3QB5 - chains B and K of the 4 polymer chains in the assembly; structure by X-ray diffraction, 2.95 A resolution.

Chain B:
Protein: Translin
Source organism: Homo sapiens
UniProt: Q15631 (TSN_HUMAN); residues 1-228 here = UniProt positions 1-228
Chain sequence (228 residues; numbered 1 to 228; the number before each row is that of its first residue):
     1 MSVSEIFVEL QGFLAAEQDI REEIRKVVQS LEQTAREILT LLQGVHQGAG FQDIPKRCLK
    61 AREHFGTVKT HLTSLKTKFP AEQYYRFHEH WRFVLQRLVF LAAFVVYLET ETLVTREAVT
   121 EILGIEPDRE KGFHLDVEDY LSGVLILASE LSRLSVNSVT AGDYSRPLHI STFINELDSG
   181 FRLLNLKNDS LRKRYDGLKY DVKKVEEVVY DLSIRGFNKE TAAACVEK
Not modelled in the structure: 219-228
Swiss-Prot annotation at these positions:
  - region: Arg86 to His90 (DNA/RNA binding), Leu177 to Leu198 (Leucine-zipper)
  - modified residue: Lys187 (N6-acetyllysine), Ser190 (Phosphoserine), Lys199 (N6-acetyllysine)
What the authors report for this chain:
  - binding site for sulfate ion: Arg192 (proposed by the authors, not directly observed)
  - mutagenesis - R192A, E207A: decreased binding to ssRNA
  - mutagenesis - E207A, E207A/D211A: decreased stability
  - mutagenesis - E207A/D211A: decreased catalytic activity on ssRNA
  - mutagenesis - R192A: abolished catalytic activity on ssRNA

Chain K:
Protein: Translin-associated protein X
Source organism: Homo sapiens
UniProt: Q99598 (TSNAX_HUMAN); numbering as in UniProt (aligned over 1-290)
Chain sequence (290 residues; each row starts with the number of its first residue):
     1 MSNKEGSGGF RKRKHDNFPH NQRREGKDVN SSSPVMLAFK SFQQELDARH DKYERLVKLS
    61 RDITVESKRT IFLLHRITSA PDMEDILTES EIKLDGVRQK IFQVAQELSG EDMHQFHRAI
   121 TTGLQEYVEA VSFQHFIKTR SLISMDEINK QLIFTTEDNG KENKTPSSDA QDKQFGTWRL
   181 RVTPVDYLLG VADLTGELMR MCINSVGNGD IDTPFEVSQF LRQVYDGFSF IGNTGPYEVS
   241 KKLYTLKQSL AKVENACYAL KVRGSEIPKH MLADVFSVKT EMIDQEEGIS
Not modelled in the structure: 1-30, 157-176, 273-290
Ion coordination: Mn2+: Glu129, Glu197
What the authors report for this chain:
  - Mn2+ coordination: Glu129, Glu197
  - catalytic residues: Glu126, Glu129, Asp193, Glu197
  - binding site for sulfate ion: Lys68, Arg200 (proposed by the authors, not directly observed)
  - mutagenesis - E126A, E129A, D193A: unchanged binding to ssRNA
  - mutagenesis - E197A: abolished catalytic activity
  - mutagenesis - K68A, R200A, R263E: decreased binding to ssRNA
  - mutagenesis - R263E: decreased stability
  - mutagenesis - K68A, E126A, E129A, D193A, R200A: abolished catalytic activity on ssRNA

Interface between chain B and chain K:
Residue-residue contacts - 25 pairs, chain B then chain K:
  Glu32(B) with Asn233(K), hydrogen bond
  Arg36(B) with Ser229(K); Phe230(K); Asn233(K)
  Gln43(B) with Tyr225(K); Asp226(K)
  His46(B) with Arg222(K)
  Gln47(B) with Arg222(K), hydrogen bond
  Arg153(B) with Tyr225(K); Leu250(K); Glu254(K), salt bridge
  Val156(B) with Glu254(K); Tyr258(K), hydrophobic
  Asn157(B) with Arg222(K); Glu254(K), hydrogen bond
  Val159(B) with Tyr258(K), hydrophobic; Lys261(K)
  Thr160(B) with Tyr258(K); Lys261(K)
  Tyr164(B) with Lys261(K)
  Val208(B) with Tyr258(K)
  Asp211(B) with Tyr258(K), hydrogen bond
  Arg215(B) with Val262(K), hydrogen bond (side chain-backbone); Arg263(K); Glu266(K), salt bridge
Other interface residues (no listed pair), chain B (21 interface residues in all): Leu39, Thr40, Phe93, Gly162, Glu207, Leu212, Ile214
Other interface residues (no listed pair), chain K (21 interface residues in all): Phe215, Gln219, Ile231, Gly232, Thr234, Asn255, Cys257, Ser265

Overview:
The chain B/chain K interface involves 21 residues from each chain, with 5 hydrogen bonds and 2 salt bridges.
Polar contacts include Arg153(B)-Glu254(K), Arg215(B)-Glu266(K) and Glu32(B)-Asn233(K). The paper reports
catalytic residues Glu126(K), Glu129(K) and Asp193(K) among others; K68A, E126A and E129A of chain K, among
others, abolish catalytic activity on ssRNA; 10 substitutions were tested in all.
Here chain B is Translin and chain K is Translin-associated protein X, both from Homo sapiens. Entry 3QB5
(Human C3PO complex in the presence of MnSO4) was determined by X-ray diffraction, deposited together with
3PJA.
